8EFR - chains A and B of the 18 polymer chains in the assembly; structure by electron microscopy, 5.48 A resolution (low resolution: residue-level contacts below are approximate; hydrogen-bond / salt-bridge calls are withheld).

[Chain A (and B)]
Protein: Dynamin-like 120 kDa protein, form S1
From: Homo sapiens
Notes: chain B of this document is another copy of the same molecule, construct and numbering; everything in this record applies to it too
UniProt: O60313 (OPA1_HUMAN); residues 195-960 here = UniProt positions 195-960
Sequence (766 residues; row label = number of the first residue in the row):
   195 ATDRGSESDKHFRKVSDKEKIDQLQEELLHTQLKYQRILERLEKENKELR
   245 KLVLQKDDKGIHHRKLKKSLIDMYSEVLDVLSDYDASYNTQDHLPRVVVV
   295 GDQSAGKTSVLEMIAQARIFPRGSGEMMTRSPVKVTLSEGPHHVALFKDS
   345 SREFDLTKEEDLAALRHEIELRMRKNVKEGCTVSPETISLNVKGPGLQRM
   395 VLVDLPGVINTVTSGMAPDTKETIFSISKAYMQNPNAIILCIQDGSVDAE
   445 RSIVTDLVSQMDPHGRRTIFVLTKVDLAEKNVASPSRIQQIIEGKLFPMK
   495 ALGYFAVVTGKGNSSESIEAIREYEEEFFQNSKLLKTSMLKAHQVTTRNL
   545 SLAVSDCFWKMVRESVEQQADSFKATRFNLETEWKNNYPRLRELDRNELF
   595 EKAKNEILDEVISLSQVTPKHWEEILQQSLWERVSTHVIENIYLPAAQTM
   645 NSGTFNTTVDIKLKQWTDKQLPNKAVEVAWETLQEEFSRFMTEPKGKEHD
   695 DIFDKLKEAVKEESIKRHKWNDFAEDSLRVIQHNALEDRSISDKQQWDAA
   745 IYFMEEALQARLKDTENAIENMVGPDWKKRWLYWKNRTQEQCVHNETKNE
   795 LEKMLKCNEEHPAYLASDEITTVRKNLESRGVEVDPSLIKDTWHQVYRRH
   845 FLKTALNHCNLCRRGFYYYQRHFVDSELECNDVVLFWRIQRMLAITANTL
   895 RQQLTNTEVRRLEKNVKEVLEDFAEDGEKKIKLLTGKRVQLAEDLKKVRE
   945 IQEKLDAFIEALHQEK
Disulfides: Cys-856/Cys-874
Ligand contacts:
  - tetrafluoroaluminate (ALF): Asp-296, Gln-297, Gly-300, Lys-301, Thr-302, Met-321, Met-322, Thr-323, Pro-400, Gly-401
  - GDP (guanosine-5'-diphosphate), molecule 1: Gln-297, Gly-300, Lys-301, Thr-302, Ser-303, Glu-306, Arg-316, Gly-317, Ser-318, Met-322, Lys-468, Asp-470, Leu-471, Val-502, Thr-503, Gly-504, Lys-505, Gly-506, Asn-507, Ser-508
  - GDP, molecule 2: Lys-474, Asn-475, Val-476
UniProt features mapped onto this chain:
  - region: Gly-295 to Thr-302 (G1 motif), Met-321 to Arg-324 (G2 motif), Asp-398 to Gly-401 (G3 motif), Thr-467 to Asp-470 (G4 motif), Val-501 to Gly-504 (G5 motif)
  - binding site (GTP): Ser-298, Gly-300, Lys-301, Thr-302, Ser-303, Gly-317, Lys-468, Asp-470, Thr-503, Gly-506, Asn-507
  - binding site (Mg(2+)): Thr-302, Thr-323, Asp-398
  - modified residue: Lys-228 (N6-acetyllysine)
  - natural variant: Glu-270 (E270K: In OPA1), Leu-272 (L272P: In OPA1), Asp-273 (D273A: In OPA1), Arg-290 (R290Q: In OPA1; R290W: In OPA1), Val-293 to Val-294 (deletion: In OPA1), Gly-300 (G300E: In OPA1), Gln-310 (Q310R: In OPA1), Arg-324 to Pro-326 (deletion: In OPA1), Thr-330 (T330S: In OPA1), Ala-357 (A357T: In DOA+ and OPA1), Val-377 (V377I: In OPA1), Ile-382 (I382M: In OPA1 and BEHRS), 41 further natural variant entries in UniProt
  - mutagenesis: Glu-213 (E213A: In interface mutant 9; strongly decreased ability to mediate mitochondrial fusion; when associated with A-217, A-557 and A-565), Gln-217 (Q217A: In interface mutant 9; strongly decreased ability to mediate mitochondrial fusion; when associated with A-213, A-557 and A-565), Arg-235 (R235A: In interface mutant 8; strongly decreased ability to mediate mitochondrial fusion), Leu-243 (L243A: In mutant control 1; does not affect ability to mediate mitochondrial fusion), Leu-248 (L248A: In mutant control 2; does not affect ability to mediate mitochondrial fusion), Gln-297 (Q297E: Abolished GTPase activity without affecting the ability to bind membranes), Ser-298 (S298A: Abolished GTPase activity without affecting the ability to bind membranes), Lys-301 (K301A: Abolished GTPase activity), Thr-302 (T302A: Abolished GTPase activity; T302N: Abolished GTPase activity without affecting the ability to bind membranes), Arg-316 (R316A: Strongly decreased GTPase activity), Glu-320 (E320A: Decreased GTPase activity), Met-321 (M321A: Strongly decreased GTPase activity), 39 further mutagenesis entries in UniProt
What the authors report for this chain:
  - self-association interface (contacts with another copy of this molecule); pairs are residue here / residue on that copy: Arg-445/Asp-296, Lys-819/Glu-813, Asn-820/Asn-820
  - contacts within the chain: Arg-235/Glu-239

[How chain A and chain B interact]
Contacting residue pairs (34):
  Lys-614(A) / Asp-835(B)
  His-615(A) / Asp-835(B)
  Glu-626(A) / Thr-630(B)
  Glu-626(A) / Arg-755(B)
  Arg-627(A) / Arg-627(B)
  Arg-627(A) / Glu-671(B)
  Thr-630(A) / Glu-626(B)
  Thr-630(A) / Arg-627(B)
  Asn-635(A) / Glu-679(B)
  Gln-642(A) / Lys-689(B)
  Gln-659(A) / Glu-702(B)
  Lys-663(A) / Glu-706(B)
  Gln-664(A) / Glu-675(B)
  Lys-668(A) / Glu-671(B)
  Lys-668(A) / Glu-675(B)
  Glu-671(A) / Lys-668(B)
  Glu-675(A) / Gln-664(B)
  Glu-679(A) / Asn-635(B)
  Arg-683(A) / Glu-634(B)
  Lys-689(A) / Tyr-808(B)
  Gly-690(A) / Pro-806(B)
  Gly-690(A) / Tyr-808(B)
  Glu-706(A) / Lys-663(B)
  Glu-750(A) / Asn-761(B)
  Asn-761(A) / Glu-750(B)
  Pro-806(A) / Lys-689(B)
  Pro-806(A) / Gly-690(B)
  Pro-806(A) / Lys-691(B)
  Ala-807(A) / Lys-689(B)
  Tyr-808(A) / Pro-688(B)
  Tyr-808(A) / Lys-689(B)
  Tyr-808(A) / Gly-690(B)
  Asp-835(A) / Lys-614(B)
  Gln-839(A) / Glu-618(B)
Interface residues without a listed pair, chain A (28 interface residues in all): Pro-639, Pro-688, Lys-691
Interface residues without a listed pair, chain B (27 interface residues in all): Arg-683, His-838

[In short]
The interface between chain A and chain B involves 28 residues on one side and 27 on the other. Bound to chain
A: GDP and tetrafluoroaluminate. From the paper: a self-association interface involving Arg-445(A), Lys-819(A)
and Asn-820(A); contacts within the chain involving Glu-239(A) and Arg-235(A).
Chain A and chain B are both Dynamin-like 120 kDa protein, form S1 (Homo sapiens); the structure, CryoEM of
the soluble OPA1 interfaces with GDP-AlFx bound from the helical assembly on a lipid ..., was determined by
electron microscopy together with 8EEW, 8EF7, 8EFF, 8EFS and 8EFT from the same study.
